Entry 3L26 (X-ray diffraction, 2.40 A resolution); this record covers chains A and B of the 3 polymer chains in the assembly.

Chain A (and B):
Name: Polymerase cofactor VP35
Organism: Zaire ebolavirus
Notes: fragment: Zaire Ebola VP35 interferon inhibitory domain; chain B of this document is another copy of the same molecule, construct and numbering; everything in this record applies to it too
Reference sequence: Q05127 (VP35_EBOZM); residue numbers follow UniProt; this construct covers 215-340
Amino-acid sequence (129 residues; numbered 212 to 340; the number before each row is that of its first residue):
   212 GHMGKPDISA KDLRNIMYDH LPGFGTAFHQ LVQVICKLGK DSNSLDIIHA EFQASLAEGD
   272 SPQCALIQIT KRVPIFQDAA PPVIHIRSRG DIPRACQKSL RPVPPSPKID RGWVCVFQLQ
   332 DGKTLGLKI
Unresolved in the structure: 212-217
Construct notes: expression tag (212-214)
Curated features (UniProtKB/Swiss-Prot):
  - modified residue (Phosphoserine): Ser310, Ser317
  - cross-link: Lys309 (Glycyl lysine isopeptide (Lys-Gly) (interchain with G-Cter in ubiquitin))
  - mutagenesis: Phe239 (F239A: Complete loss of interaction with host PRKRA and subsequent immune response inhibition), Arg305 (R305A: No effect on IRF3 promoter inhibition), Lys309 (K309A: Partial loss of IRF3 promoter inhibition. Complete loss of dsRNA-binding; K309R: Partial loss of the ability to efficiently antagonize the type I IFN response), Arg312 (R312A: Complete loss of IRF3 promoter inhibition; dsRNA-binding and interaction with host PRKRA), Ser317 (S317A: Impaired viral replication; S317D: No effect on viral replication), Lys319 (K319A: Complete loss of dsRNA binding activity; when associated with A-322), Arg322 (R322A: Complete loss of dsRNA binding activity; when associated with A-319)
Bound ions: Mg2+: Leu232, Gly234

Interface between chain A and chain B:
Pairs across the interface - 11 pairs, chain A then chain B:
  Lys282(A) with Lys282(B)
  Arg312(A) with Glu269(B), hydrogen bond (side chain-backbone); Gly270(B), hydrogen bond (side chain-backbone); Asp271(B), salt bridge
  Arg322(A) with Glu262(B), salt bridge; Ala265(B); Ser266(B); Glu269(B), salt bridge; Arg283(B), hydrogen bond (backbone-side chain)
  Trp324(A) with Glu269(B), hydrogen bond
  Lys339(A) with Arg283(B)
Interface residues without a listed pair, chain A (6 interface residues in all): Pro315
Interface residues without a listed pair, chain B (9 interface residues in all): Gln279

Overview:
Chain A and chain B form an interface of 6 and 9 residues respectively; the contacts include 4 hydrogen bonds
and 3 salt bridges. Among the polar pairs are Arg312(A)-Asp271(B), Arg322(A)-Glu262(B) and
Arg322(A)-Glu269(B). Curated annotation (UniProt) lists 7 mutagenesis sites on chain A.
Chain A and chain B are both Polymerase cofactor VP35 (Zaire ebolavirus); the structure, Crystal structure of
Zaire Ebola VP35 interferon inhibitory domain bound to 8 bp dsRNA, was determined by X-ray diffraction,
deposited together with 3L25, 3L27 and 3L28.
